8TNI - chains X and J of the 10 polymer chains in the assembly; structure by electron microscopy, 3.61 A resolution.

[Chain X]
Molecule: Heavy chain of bi-specific antibody CAP256L-R27
Source organism: Homo sapiens
Notes: antibody fragment or engineered binder
Chain sequence (247 residues; each row starts with the number of its first residue; a row labelled like 82A-82C holds insertion residues (82A, then the next letters in order)):
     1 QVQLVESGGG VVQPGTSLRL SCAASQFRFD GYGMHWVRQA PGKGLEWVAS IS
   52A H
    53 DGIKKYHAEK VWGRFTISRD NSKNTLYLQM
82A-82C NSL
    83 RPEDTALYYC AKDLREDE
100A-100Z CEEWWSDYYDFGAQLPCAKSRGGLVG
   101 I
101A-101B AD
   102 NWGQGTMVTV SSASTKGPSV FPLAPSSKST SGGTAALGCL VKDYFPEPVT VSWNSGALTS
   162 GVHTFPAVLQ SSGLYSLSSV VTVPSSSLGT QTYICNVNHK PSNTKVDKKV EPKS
Disordered / not traced: 113-215
Modified / non-standard residues: Tyr100H (O-sulfo-L-tyrosine; TYS); Tyr100I (O-sulfo-L-tyrosine; TYS)
Cystine bridges: Cys22-Cys92, Cys100A-Cys100Q

[Chain J]
Molecule: Light chain of bi-specific antibody CAP256L-R27
Source organism: Homo sapiens
Notes: antibody fragment or engineered binder
Chain sequence (353 residues; each row starts with the number of its first residue; note: 875 numbers in that range are skipped by the numbering (no residue carries them; nothing is unmodelled there); a row labelled like 82A-82C holds insertion residues (82A, then the next letters in order)):
     1 QVQLQESGGG LVQPGGSLRL SCVASGFDLE NYSIGWFRQA PGKAREGVAC LS
    55 KNSGIGHSVK GRFTISRDGD SNTWFLQM
82A-82C GAL
    83 EAEDTAVYTC ATYNRACA
100A-100G NYVTIWP
   101 EFRGQGTQVT VSS
   986 GGSGGGGSGG GGSGGQSVLT QPPS
  1011 VSAAPGQKVT ISCSGNT
1027A-1027B SN
  1028 IGNNFVSWYQ QRPGRAPQLL IYETDKRPSG IPDRFSASKS GTSGTLAITG LQTGDEADYY
  1088 CATWAASL
1095A-1095C SSA
  1096 RVFGTGTQVI V
 1106A L
  1107 GQPKVNPTVT LFPPSSEELQ ANKATLVCLI SDFYPGAVTV AWKADSSPVK AGVETTTPSK
  1167 QSNNKYAASS YLSLTPEQWK SHRSYSCQVT HEGSTVEKTV APTECS
Disordered / not traced: 986-1000, 1107-1212
Cystine bridges: Cys22-Cys92, Cys50-Cys99, Cys1023-Cys1088

[Chain X / chain J interface]
Contacting residue pairs - 36 pairs, chain X then chain J:
  Gln39(X) - Gln1038(J)  hydrogen bond
  Gln39(X) - Tyr1087(J)  hydrogen bond
  Lys43(X) - Tyr1087(J)
  Gly44(X) - Tyr1087(J)
  Gly44(X) - Thr1100(J)
  Leu45(X) - Pro1044(J)  hydrophobic
  Leu45(X) - Tyr1087(J)  hydrophobic
  Leu45(X) - Phe1098(J)
  Trp47(X) - Arg1096(J)
  Trp47(X) - Val1097(J)
  Trp47(X) - Phe1098(J)
  Val48(X) - Arg1096(J)
  Ala49(X) - Arg1096(J)
  Ser50(X) - Trp1091(J)
  Ser50(X) - Arg1096(J)  hydrogen bond
  Tyr58(X) - Trp1091(J)  hydrophobic
  Tyr58(X) - Ala1092(J)
  Tyr58(X) - Leu1095(J)  hydrogen bond (side chain-backbone)
  Tyr58(X) - Ser1095A(J)  hydrogen bond (side chain-backbone)
  Tyr58(X) - Ala1095C(J)
  Tyr58(X) - Arg1096(J)  hydrogen bond (side chain-backbone)
  His59(X) - Ser1095A(J)
  Glu61(X) - Gln1001(J)
  Trp64(X) - Ser1095A(J)  hydrogen bond
  Tyr91(X) - Pro1044(J)
  Leu100X(X) - Trp1091(J)
  Leu100X(X) - Ala1093(J)  hydrophobic
  Val100Y(X) - Trp1091(J)
  Gly100Z(X) - Tyr1036(J)
  Gly100Z(X) - Trp1091(J)
  Ala101A(X) - Leu1046(J)
  Asp101B(X) - Gln1045(J)  hydrogen bond (backbone-side chain)
  Asp101B(X) - Leu1046(J)
  Trp103(X) - Ala1043(J)
  Trp103(X) - Pro1044(J)
  Gly104(X) - Ala1043(J)
Also at the interface, not in a pair above, chain X (22 interface residues in all): Leu96, Ile101
Also at the interface, not in a pair above, chain J (23 interface residues in all): Ser1034, Tyr1049, Asp1085, Ser1095B, Gly1099

[Overview]
22 residues of chain X face 23 of chain J across their interface; the contacts include 8 hydrogen bonds. Polar
pairs include Gln39(X)-Gln1038(J), Gln39(X)-Tyr1087(J) and Ser50(X)-Arg1096(J).
Chain X is Heavy chain of bi-specific antibody CAP256L-R27 and chain J is Light chain of bi-specific antibody
CAP256L-R27, both from Homo sapiens; the structure, Cryo-EM structure of HIV-1 Env BG505 DS-SOSIP in complex
with broadly neutralizing bi-specific antibody CAP256L-R27 targeting ..., was determined by electron
microscopy together with 8TNG and 8TNH from the same study.
